4LN3 - chains B and D of the 6 polymer chains in the assembly; structure by X-ray diffraction, 2.65 A resolution.

== Chain B (and D) ==
Name: Hemagglutinin
Source organism: Influenza A virus
Notes: fragment: HA2 subunit residues 340-517; chain D of this document is another copy of the same molecule, construct and numbering; everything in this record applies to it too
Chain sequence (181 residues; row label = number of the first residue in the row):
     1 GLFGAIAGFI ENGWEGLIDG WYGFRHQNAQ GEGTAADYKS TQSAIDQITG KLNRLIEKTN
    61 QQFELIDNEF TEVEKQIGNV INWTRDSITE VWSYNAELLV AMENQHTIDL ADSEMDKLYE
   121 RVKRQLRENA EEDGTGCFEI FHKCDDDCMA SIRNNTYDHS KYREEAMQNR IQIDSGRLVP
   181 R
Not modelled in the structure: 1-4, 172-181
Cystine bridges: C144-C148
Covalent attachments: N-acetylglucosamine (NAG) linked to N82
What the authors report for this chain:
  - post-translational modification sites: N82

== Interface between chain B and chain D ==
Residue-residue contacts - 37 pairs, chain B then chain D:
  Q76(B) - E74(D)
  I77(B) - I77(D)  hydrophobic
  N79(B) - I66(D)
  V80(B) - I66(D)
  W83(B) - F63(D)
  W83(B) - I66(D)  hydrophobic
  W83(B) - I81(D)
  W83(B) - T84(D)
  W83(B) - R85(D)
  T84(B) - T84(D)
  D86(B) - Q61(D)
  D86(B) - F63(D)
  S87(B) - F63(D)
  E90(B) - T59(D)
  E90(B) - Q61(D)
  E90(B) - F63(D)
  V91(B) - W92(D)
  Y94(B) - W92(D)  hydrophobic
  Y94(B) - N95(D)
  Y94(B) - L99(D)
  N95(B) - N95(D)
  E97(B) - E57(D)
  L98(B) - R54(D)
  L98(B) - L99(D)  hydrophobic
  M102(B) - M102(D)  hydrophobic
  Q105(B) - H106(D)
  E131(B) - R127(D)  salt bridge
  E131(B) - E128(D)
  E131(B) - R163(D)  salt bridge
  E132(B) - R124(D)  salt bridge
  E132(B) - R127(D)
  D133(B) - R127(D)
  G134(B) - R124(D)
  E139(B) - R127(D)  salt bridge
  R170(B) - E128(D)  salt bridge
  R170(B) - R163(D)
  R170(B) - M167(D)
Other interface residues (no listed pair), chain B (27 interface residues in all): I88, A101, D109, Y119, F141
Other interface residues (no listed pair), chain D (25 interface residues in all): E64, V73, I88, V91

== Summary ==
27 residues of chain B face 25 of chain D across their interface; the contacts include 5 salt bridges. Among
the polar pairs are E131(B)-R127(D), E131(B)-R163(D) and E132(B)-R124(D). Covalently linked
N-acetylglucosamine: at N82(B). From the paper: a modification site at N82(B).
Both chains are Hemagglutinin (Influenza A virus). Entry 4LN3 (The crystal structure of hemagglutinin from a
H7N9 influenza virus (A/Shanghai/1/2013)) was determined by X-ray diffraction, deposited together with 4LN4,
4LN6 and 4LN8.
